PDB entry 9H80 | electron microscopy, 2.50 A resolution | chains M and B of the 13 polymer chains in the assembly

[Chain M]
Protein: PelB
Source organism: Pseudomonas aeruginosa
Reference sequence: Q9HZE5 (Q9HZE5_PSEAE); residue numbers follow UniProt; this construct covers 1-1193
Amino-acid sequence (1193 residues; each row starts with the number of its first residue):
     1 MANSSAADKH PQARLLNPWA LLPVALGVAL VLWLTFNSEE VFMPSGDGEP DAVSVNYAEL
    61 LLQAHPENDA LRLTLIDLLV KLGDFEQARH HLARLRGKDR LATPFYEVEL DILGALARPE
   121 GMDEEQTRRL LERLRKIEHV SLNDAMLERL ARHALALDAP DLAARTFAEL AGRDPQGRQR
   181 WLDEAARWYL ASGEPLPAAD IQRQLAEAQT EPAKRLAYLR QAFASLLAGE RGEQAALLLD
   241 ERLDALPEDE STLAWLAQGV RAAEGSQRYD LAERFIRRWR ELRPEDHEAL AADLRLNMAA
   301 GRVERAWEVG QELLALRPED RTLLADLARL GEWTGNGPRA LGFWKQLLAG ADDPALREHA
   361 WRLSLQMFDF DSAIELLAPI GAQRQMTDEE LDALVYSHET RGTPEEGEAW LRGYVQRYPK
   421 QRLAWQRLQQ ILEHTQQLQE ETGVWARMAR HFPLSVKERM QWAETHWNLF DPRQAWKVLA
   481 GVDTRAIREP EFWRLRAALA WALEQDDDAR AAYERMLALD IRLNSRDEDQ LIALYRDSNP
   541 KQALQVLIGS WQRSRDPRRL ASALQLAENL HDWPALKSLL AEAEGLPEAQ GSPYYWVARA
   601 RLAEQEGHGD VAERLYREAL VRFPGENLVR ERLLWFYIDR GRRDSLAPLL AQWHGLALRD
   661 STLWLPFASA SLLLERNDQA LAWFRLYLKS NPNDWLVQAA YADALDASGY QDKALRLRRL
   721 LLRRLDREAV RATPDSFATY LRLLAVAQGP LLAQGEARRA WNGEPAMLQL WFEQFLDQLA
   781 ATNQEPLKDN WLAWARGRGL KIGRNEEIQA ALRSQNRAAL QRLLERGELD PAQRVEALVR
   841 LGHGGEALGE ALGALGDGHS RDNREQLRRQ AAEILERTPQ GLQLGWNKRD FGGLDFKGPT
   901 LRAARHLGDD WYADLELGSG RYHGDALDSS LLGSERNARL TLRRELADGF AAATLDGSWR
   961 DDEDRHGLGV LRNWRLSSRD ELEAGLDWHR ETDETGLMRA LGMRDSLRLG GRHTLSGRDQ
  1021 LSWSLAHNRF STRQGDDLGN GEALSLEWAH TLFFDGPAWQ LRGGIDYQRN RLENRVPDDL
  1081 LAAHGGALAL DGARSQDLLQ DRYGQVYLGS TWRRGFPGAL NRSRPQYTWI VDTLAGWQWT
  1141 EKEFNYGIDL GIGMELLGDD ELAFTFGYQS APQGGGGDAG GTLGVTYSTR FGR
Unresolved in the structure: 1-802
Small-molecule neighbours:
  - phosphatidylethanolamine (PTY), molecule 1: W886, K897, L1162, F1164, T1165, F1166, L1183, G1184, V1185
  - phosphatidylethanolamine (PTY), molecule 2: D948, W974, L976, L982, A984, L1009
  - phosphatidylethanolamine (PTY), molecule 3: L1015, S1016, D1019, W1048
  - phosphatidylethanolamine (PTY), molecule 4: W1048, H1050, L1061
  - phosphatidylethanolamine (PTY), molecule 5: L1052, W1059, L1061, L1108, G1109, S1110, W1112, T1133
  - phosphatidylethanolamine (PTY), molecule 6: F1053, W1059, W1112
  - phosphatidylethanolamine (PTY), molecule 7: G1056, P1057, R1114, Y1127, W1129, I1130, V1131, I1148, L1150, G1151, I1152
  - phosphatidylethanolamine (PTY), molecule 8: P1057, W1112, W1129, V1131, T1133
  - phosphatidylethanolamine (PTY), molecule 9: E1155, L1156, L1157
Reported in the primary citation:
  - contacts within the chain: Y922-R999, E935-R999
  - binding site for phosphatidylethanolamine: L1150, I1152, F1164, F1166
  - binding site for phosphatidylethanolamine: K897 (from molecular simulation)

[Chain B]
Protein: PelC
Source organism: Pseudomonas aeruginosa
Reference sequence: Q9HZE6 (Q9HZE6_PSEAE); residues 1-172 here = UniProt positions 1-172
Amino-acid sequence (172 residues; each row starts with the number of its first residue):
     1 MQSIRCLALA AVALFMAGCS SFTSESATPL ARGAQWGLVP LLNYSQAPQA GERAEQILLS
    61 VLAEEGVRPR LYPAQPQGDL QLVDDRERQQ RALDWARQQK LAYVVTGSVE EWQYKNGLDG
   121 EPAVGVSLQV LEPASGRVLW STSGARAGWS RESLAGAAQK VLRELVGDLR LE
Unresolved in the structure: 1-18
Small-molecule neighbours: phosphatidylethanolamine (PTY): C19, G148, W149
Reported in the primary citation:
  - binding site for phosphatidylethanolamine: W149
  - mutagenesis - W149A: abolished binding to PelB (chain M)

[Interface between chain M and chain B]
Residue-residue contacts (26):
  L852(M) - N116(B)
  L852(M) - G117(B)  hydrogen bond (backbone-backbone)
  L852(M) - L118(B)  hydrophobic
  G853(M) - N116(B)  hydrogen bond (backbone-side chain)
  A854(M) - N116(B)
  L855(M) - N116(B)
  L855(M) - G117(B)  hydrogen bond (backbone-backbone)
  L855(M) - L118(B)  hydrophobic
  G856(M) - N116(B)
  R868(M) - L118(B)
  A871(M) - L118(B)  hydrophobic
  L875(M) - L118(B)  hydrophobic
  Q1126(M) - R151(B)
  E1155(M) - R151(B)  salt bridge
  L1156(M) - R151(B)  hydrogen bond (backbone-side chain)
  L1157(M) - R151(B)
  G1158(M) - S150(B)
  G1158(M) - R151(B)
  D1159(M) - D119(B)
  R1190(M) - L118(B)
  R1190(M) - D119(B)  salt bridge
  G1192(M) - D119(B)
  R1193(M) - N116(B)  hydrogen bond (side chain-backbone)
  R1193(M) - G117(B)
  R1193(M) - L118(B)
  R1193(M) - D119(B)

[In short]
17 residues of chain M face 6 of chain B across their interface; the contacts include 5 hydrogen bonds and 2
salt bridges. Polar pairs include E1155(M)-R151(B), R1190(M)-D119(B) and G853(M)-N116(B). The paper reports a
binding site for phosphatidylethanolamine at L1150(M), I1152(M) and W149(B) among others; W149A of chain B
abolishes binding to PelB (chain M).
Chain M is PelB and chain B is PelC, both from Pseudomonas aeruginosa; the structure, Structure of the outer
membrane exopolysaccharide transporter PelBC, was determined by electron microscopy.
